PDB entry 3DXJ | X-ray diffraction, 3.00 A resolution | chains B and D of the 6 polymer chains in the assembly

== Chain B ==
Protein: DNA-directed RNA polymerase subunit alpha; CHAIN A, B, K, L
Organism: Thermus thermophilus HB8
Notes: EC 2.7.7.6
Reference sequence: Q5SHR6 (RPOA_THET8); residues 1-315 here = UniProt positions 1-315
Chain sequence (315 residues; each row starts with the number of its first residue):
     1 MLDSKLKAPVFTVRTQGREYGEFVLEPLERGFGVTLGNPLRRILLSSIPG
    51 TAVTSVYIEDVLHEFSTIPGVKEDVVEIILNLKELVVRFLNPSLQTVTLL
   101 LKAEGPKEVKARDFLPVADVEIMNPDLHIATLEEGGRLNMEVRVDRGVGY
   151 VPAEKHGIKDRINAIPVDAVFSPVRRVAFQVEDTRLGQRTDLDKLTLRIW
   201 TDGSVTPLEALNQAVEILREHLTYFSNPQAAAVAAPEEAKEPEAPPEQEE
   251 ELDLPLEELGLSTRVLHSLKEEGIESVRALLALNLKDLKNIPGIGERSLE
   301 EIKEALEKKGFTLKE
Not modelled in the structure: 244-315
Ion coordination: Mg2+: Asp-168 (shared with Lys-840(D) of chain D)

== Chain D ==
Protein: Bacterial RNA polymerase beta-prime subunit; chain D, N
Organism: Thermus thermophilus HB8
Notes: EC 2.7.7.6
Reference sequence: Q8RQE8 (RPOC_THET8); numbering as in UniProt (aligned over 1-1524)
Chain sequence (1524 residues; each row starts with the number of its first residue):
     1 MKKEVRKVRIALASPEKIRSWSYGEVEKPETINYRTLKPERDGLFDERIF
    51 GPIKDYECACGKYKRQRFEGKVCERCGVEVTKSIVRRYRMGHIELATPAA
   101 HIWFVKDVPSKIGTLLDLSATELEQVLYFSKYIVLDPKGAILNGVPVEKR
   151 QLLTDEEYRELRYGKQETYPLPPGVDALVKDGEEVVKGQELAPGVVSRLD
   201 GVALYRFPRRVRVEYVKKERAGLRLPLAAWVEKEAYKPGEILAELPEPYL
   251 FRAEEEGVVELKELEEGAFLVLRREDEPVATYFLPVGMTPLVVHGEIVEK
   301 GQPLAEAKGLLRMPRQVRAAQVEAEEEGETVYLTLFLEWTEPKDYRVQPH
   351 MNVVVPEGARVEAGDKIVAAIDPEEEVIAEAEGVVHLHEPASILVVKARV
   401 YPFEDDVEVSTGDRVAPGDVLADGGKVKSDVYGRVEVDLVRNVVRVVESY
   451 DIDARMGAEAIQQLLKELDLEALEKELLEEMKHPSRARRAKARKRLEVVR
   501 AFLDSGNRPEWMILEAVPVLPPDLRPMVQVDGGRFATSDLNDLYRRLINR
   551 NNRLKKLLAQGAPEIIIRNEKRMLQEAVDALLDNGRRGAPVTNPGSDRPL
   601 RSLTDILSGKQGRFRQNLLGKRVDYSGRSVIVVGPQLKLHQCGLPKRMAL
   651 ELFKPFLLKKMEEKGIAPNVKAARRMLERQRDIKDEVWDALEEVIHGKVV
   701 LLNRAPTLHRLGIQAFQPVLVEGQSIQLHPLVCEAFNADFDGDQMAVHVP
   751 LSSFAQAEARIQMLSAHNLLSPASGEPLAKPSRDIILGLYYITQVRKEKK
   801 GAGLEFATPEEALAAHERGEVALNAPIKVAGRETSVGRLKYVFANPDEAL
   851 LAVAHGIVDLQDVVTVRYMGKRLETSPGRILFARIVAEAVEDEKVAWELI
   901 QLDVPQEKNSLKDLVYQAFLRLGMEKTARLLDALKYYGFTFSTTSGITIG
   951 IDDAVIPEEKKQYLEEADRKLLQIEQAYEMGFLTDRERYDQILQLWTETT
  1001 EKVTQAVFKNFEENYPFNPLYVMAQSGARGNPQQIRQLCGLRGLMQKPSG
  1051 ETFEVPVRSSFREGLTVLEYFISSHGARKGGADTALRTADSGYLTRKLVD
  1101 VTHEIVVREADCGTTNYISVPLFQPDEVTRSLRLRKRADIEAGLYGRVLA
  1151 REVEVLGVRLEEGRYLSMDDVHLLIKAAEAGEIQEVPVRSPLTCQTRYGV
  1201 CQKCYGYDLSMARPVSIGEAVGIVAAQSIGEPGTQLTMRTFHTGGVAGAA
  1251 DITQGLPRVIELFEARRPKAKAVISEIDGVVRIEETEEKLSVFVESEGFS
  1301 KEYKLPKEARLLVKDGDYVEAGQPLTRGAIDPHQLLEAKGPEAVERYLVE
  1351 EIQKVYRAQGVKLHDKHIEIVVRQMMKYVEVTDPGDSRLLEGQVLEKWDV
  1401 EALNERLIAEGKTPVAWKPLLMGVTKSALSTKSWLSAASFQNTTHVLTEA
  1451 AIAGKKDELIGLKENVILGRLIPAGTGSDFVRFTQVVDQKTLKAIEEARK
  1501 EAVEAKERPAARRGVKREQPGKQA
Not modelled in the structure: 1, 1506-1524
Ion coordination: Zn2+ site 1: Cys-58, Cys-60, Cys-73, Cys-76; Mg2+: Lys-840 (shared with Asp-168(B) of chain B); Zn2+ site 2: Cys-1112, Cys-1194, Cys-1201, Cys-1204
Residues lining bound ligands: NE6 (methyl [(1E,5R)-5-{(3S)-3-[(2E,4E)-2,5-dimethylocta-2,4-dienoyl]-2,4-dioxo-3,4-dihydro-2H-pyran-6-yl}hexylidene]carbamate): Phe-614, Leu-618, Leu-619, Gly-620, Lys-621, Val-1099, Asp-1100, His-1103, Leu-1435, Ala-1438, Ser-1439, Thr-1443, Lys-1463, Ile-1467
From the paper describing this entry:
  - binding site for NE6: Gly-620, Lys-1463

== Chain B / chain D interface ==
Pairs across the interface (32):
  Leu-45(B) / His-855(D)
  His-63(B) / Leu-813(D)
  Phe-65(B) / Leu-813(D)
  Asp-74(B) / Arg-872(D)  salt bridge
  Val-76(B) / Val-842(D)  hydrophobic
  Glu-77(B) / Arg-867(D)  salt bridge
  Glu-77(B) / Arg-872(D)  salt bridge
  Leu-80(B) / Val-842(D)
  Leu-80(B) / Ala-844(D)  hydrophobic
  Leu-80(B) / Arg-867(D)
  Asn-81(B) / Arg-867(D)  hydrogen bond
  Lys-83(B) / Val-842(D)  hydrogen bond (side chain-backbone)
  Lys-83(B) / Glu-848(D)  salt bridge
  Glu-84(B) / Ala-844(D)
  Glu-84(B) / Asn-845(D)  hydrogen bond
  Glu-84(B) / Arg-867(D)  salt bridge
  Gly-149(B) / His-855(D)
  Tyr-150(B) / Phe-843(D)
  Tyr-150(B) / Glu-848(D)  hydrogen bond
  Tyr-150(B) / His-855(D)  hydrogen bond (backbone-side chain)
  Tyr-150(B) / Ile-857(D)  hydrophobic
  Glu-154(B) / Glu-817(D)
  Glu-154(B) / Lys-840(D)
  Glu-154(B) / Tyr-841(D)
  Val-174(B) / Leu-851(D)
  Arg-175(B) / Asp-847(D)
  Arg-175(B) / Leu-851(D)
  Arg-176(B) / Arg-884(D)
  Arg-176(B) / Glu-888(D)  salt bridge
  Arg-185(B) / Glu-692(D)
  Arg-185(B) / Leu-720(D)
  Gly-187(B) / Asp-689(D)
Also at the interface, not in a pair above, chain B (24 interface residues in all): Asp-168, Val-170, Phe-179, Gln-180, Thr-190, Arg-198
Also at the interface, not in a pair above, chain D (23 interface residues in all): Lys-646, Trp-688, Tyr-936

== Overview ==
24 residues of chain B and 23 residues of chain D are in contact, with 5 hydrogen bonds and 6 salt bridges.
Polar pairs include Asp-74(B)/Arg-872(D), Glu-77(B)/Arg-867(D) and Glu-77(B)/Arg-872(D). Bound to chain D:
compound NE6. Asp-168(B) and Lys-840(D) form the Mg2+ site. The paper reports a binding site for NE6 at
Gly-620(D) and Lys-1463(D).
Chain B is DNA-directed RNA polymerase subunit alpha; CHAIN A, B, K, L and chain D is Bacterial RNA polymerase
beta-prime subunit; chain D, N, both from Thermus thermophilus HB8; the structure, Crystal structure of
thermus thermophilus rna polymerase holoenzyme in complex with the antibiotic myxopyronin, was determined by
X-ray diffraction.
